Entry 4RDT (X-ray diffraction, 3.20 A resolution); this record covers chain A.

Chain A:
Name: ZnuD
From: Neisseria meningitidis
UniProt: Q9JZN9 (Y964_NEIMB); the construct has insertions or renumbered stretches relative to UniProt, so the offset changes along the chain: 1-241 = UniProt 24-264; 243-259 = UniProt 265-281; 272-734 = UniProt 295-757
Sequence (748 residues; row label = number of the first residue in the row; note: 13 numbers in that range are skipped by the numbering (no residue carries them; nothing is unmodelled there); a row labelled like 259A-259M holds insertion residues (259A, then the next letters in order); numbers below 1 keep their minus sign (Met-13 is residue -13)):
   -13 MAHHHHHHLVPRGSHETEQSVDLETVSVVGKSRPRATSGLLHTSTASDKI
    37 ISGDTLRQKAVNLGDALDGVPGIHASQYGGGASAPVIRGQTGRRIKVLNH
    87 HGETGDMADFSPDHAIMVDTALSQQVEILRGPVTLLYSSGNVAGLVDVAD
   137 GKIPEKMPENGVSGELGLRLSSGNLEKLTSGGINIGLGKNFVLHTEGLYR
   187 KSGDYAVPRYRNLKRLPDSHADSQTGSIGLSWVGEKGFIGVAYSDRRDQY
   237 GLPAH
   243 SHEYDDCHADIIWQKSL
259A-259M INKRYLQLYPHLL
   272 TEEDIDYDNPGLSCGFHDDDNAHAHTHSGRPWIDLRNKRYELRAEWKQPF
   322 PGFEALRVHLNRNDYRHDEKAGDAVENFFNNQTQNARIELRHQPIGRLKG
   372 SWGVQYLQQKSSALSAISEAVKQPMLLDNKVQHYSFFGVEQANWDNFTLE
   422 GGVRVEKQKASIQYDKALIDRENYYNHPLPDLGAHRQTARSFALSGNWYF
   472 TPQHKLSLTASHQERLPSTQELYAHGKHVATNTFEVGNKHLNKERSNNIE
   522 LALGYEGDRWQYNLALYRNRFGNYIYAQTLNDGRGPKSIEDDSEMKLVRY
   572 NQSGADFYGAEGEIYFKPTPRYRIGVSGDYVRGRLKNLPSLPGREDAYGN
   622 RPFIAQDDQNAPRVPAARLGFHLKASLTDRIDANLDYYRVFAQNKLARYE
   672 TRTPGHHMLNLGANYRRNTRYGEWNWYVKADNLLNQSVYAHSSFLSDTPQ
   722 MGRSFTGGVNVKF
Disordered / not traced: -13 to 19, 243-247, 259A-259M, 288-299, 434-456, 554-563, 611-627
Sequence notes: expression tag (-13 to 0)
Disulfides: Cys249-Cys285
Ion coordination: Zn2+: Asp99, His100, Glu340, His499
What the authors report for this chain:
  - Zn2+ coordination: Asp99, His100, Glu340, His499

Overview:
Asp99, His100, Glu340 and His499 form the Zn2+ site. The paper reports Zn2+ coordination by Asp99, His100 and
Glu340 among others.
Chain A is ZnuD (Neisseria meningitidis); the structure, Structure of the bacterial Zn-transporter ZnuD from
Neisseria meningitidis (flexible conformation bound to a zinc ion), was determined by X-ray diffraction (same
publication as 4RDR and 4RVW).
